PDB entry 8RIK | electron microscopy, 3.60 A resolution | chains B and K of the 5 polymer chains in the assembly

[Chain B]
Protein: Tubulin beta chain
Organism: Sus scrofa
UniProt: P02554 (TBB_PIG); the author numbering skips numbers that UniProt does not, so the offset changes along the chain: 1-44 = UniProt 1-44; 47-360 = UniProt 45-358; 369-455 = UniProt 359-445
Amino-acid sequence (445 residues; numbered 1 to 455; 10 numbers in that range are skipped by the numbering (no residue carries them; nothing is unmodelled there); the number before each row is that of its first residue):
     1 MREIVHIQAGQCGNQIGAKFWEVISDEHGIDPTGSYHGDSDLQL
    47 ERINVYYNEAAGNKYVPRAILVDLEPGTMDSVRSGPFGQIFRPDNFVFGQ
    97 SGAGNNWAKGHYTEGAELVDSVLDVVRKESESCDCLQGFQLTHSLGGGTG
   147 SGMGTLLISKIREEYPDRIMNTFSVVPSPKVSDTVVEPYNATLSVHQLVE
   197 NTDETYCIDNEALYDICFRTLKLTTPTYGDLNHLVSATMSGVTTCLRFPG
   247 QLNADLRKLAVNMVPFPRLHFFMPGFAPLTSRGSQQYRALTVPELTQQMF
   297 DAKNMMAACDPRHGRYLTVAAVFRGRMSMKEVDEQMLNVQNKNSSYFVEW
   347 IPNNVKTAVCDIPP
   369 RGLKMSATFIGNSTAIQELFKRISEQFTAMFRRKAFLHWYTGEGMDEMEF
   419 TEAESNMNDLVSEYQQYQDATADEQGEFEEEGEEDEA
Disordered / not traced: 437-455
Residues lining bound ligands:
  - GDP (guanosine-5'-diphosphate): Gly-10, Gln-11, Cys-12, Gln-15, Ile-16, Asn-101, Ser-140, Gly-143, Gly-144, Thr-145, Gly-146, Asp-179, Glu-183, Asn-206, Tyr-224, Leu-227, Asn-228
  - GTP (guanosine-5'-triphosphate): Gln-247, Leu-248, Lys-254
  - taxol (TA1): Glu-22, Val-23, Asp-26, Glu-27, Leu-217, Asp-226, His-229, Leu-230, Ala-233, Ser-236, Phe-272, Pro-274, Leu-275, Thr-276, Arg-278, Gln-281, Pro-360, Arg-369, Gly-370, Leu-371

[Chain K]
Protein: Kinesin-1 heavy chain
Organism: Homo sapiens
UniProt: P33176 (KINH_HUMAN); numbering as in UniProt (aligned over 1-963)
Amino-acid sequence (963 residues; numbered 1 to 963; the number before each row is that of its first residue):
     1 MADLAECNIKVMCRFRPLNESEVNRGDKYIAKFQGEDTVVIASKPYAFDR
    51 VFQSSTSQEQVYNDCAKKIVKDVLEGYNGTIFAYGQTSSGKTHTMEGKLH
   101 DPEGMGIIPRIVQDIFNYIYSMDENLEFHIKVSYFEIYLDKIRDLLDVSK
   151 TNLSVHEDKNRVPYVKGCTERFVCSPDEVMDTIDEGKSNRHVAVTNMNEH
   201 SSRSHSIFLINVKQENTQTEQKLSGKLYLVDLAGSEKVSKTGAEGAVLDE
   251 AKNINKSLSALGNVISALAEGSTYVPYRDSKMTRILQDSLGGNCRTTIVI
   301 CCSPSSYNESETKSTLLFGQRAKTIKNTVCVNVELTAEQWKKKYEKEKEK
   351 NKILRNTIQWLENELNRWRNGETVPIDEQFDKEKANLEAFTVDKDITLTN
   401 DKPATAIGVIGNFTDAERRKCEEEIAKLYKQLDDKDEEINQQSQLVEKLK
   451 TQMLDQEELLASTRRDQDNMQAELNRLQAENDASKEEVKEVLQALEELAV
   501 NYDQKSQEVEDKTKEYELLSDELNQKSATLASIDAELQKLKEMTNHQKKR
   551 AAEMMASLLKDLAEIGIAVGNNDVKQPEGTGMIDEEFTVARLYISKMKSE
   601 VKTMVKRCKQLESTQTESNKKMEENEKELAACQLRISQHEAKIKSLTEYL
   651 QNVEQKKRQLEESVDALSEELVQLRAQEKVHEMEKEHLNKVQTANEVKQA
   701 VEQQIQSHRETHQKQISSLRDEVEAKAKLITDLQDQNQKMMLEQERLRVE
   751 HEKLKATDQEKSRKLHELTVMQDRREQARQDLKGLEETVAKELQTLHNLR
   801 KLFVQDLATRVKKSAEIDSDDTGGSAAQKQKISFLENNLEQLTKVHKQLV
   851 RDNADLRCELPKLEKRLRATAERVKALESALKEAKENASRDRKRYQQEVD
   901 RIKEAVRSKNMARRGHSAQIAKPIRPGQHPAASPTHPSAIRGGGAFVQNS
   951 QPVAVRGGGGKQV
Disordered / not traced: 1-7, 195-198, 324-963
Residues lining bound ligands: ADP (adenosine-5'-diphosphate): Arg-14, Phe-15, Arg-16, Pro-17, Gln-58, Gln-86, Thr-87, Ser-88, Ser-89, Gly-90, Lys-91, Thr-92, His-93

[How chain B and chain K interact]
Residue-residue contacts (14; chain B residue first):
  Arg-264(B) with Arg-278(K)
  Met-416(B) with Glu-157(K); Asp-158(K)
  Glu-420(B) with His-156(K); Glu-157(K), hydrogen bond (side chain-backbone)
  Ser-423(B) with Glu-157(K), hydrogen bond; Arg-278(K)
  Asn-424(B) with Arg-278(K), hydrogen bond
  Asp-427(B) with Tyr-274(K); Arg-278(K), salt bridge
  Ser-430(B) with Tyr-274(K)
  Glu-431(B) with Tyr-274(K)
  Gln-434(B) with Ser-272(K); Tyr-274(K)
Interface residues without a listed pair, chain B (11 interface residues in all): Glu-159, Thr-419
Interface residues without a listed pair, chain K (10 interface residues in all): Lys-141, Lys-159, Arg-161, Asp-279

[In short]
11 residues of chain B and 10 residues of chain K are in contact, with 3 hydrogen bonds and 1 salt bridge.
Among the polar pairs are Asp-427(B)/Arg-278(K), Glu-420(B)/Glu-157(K) and Ser-423(B)/Glu-157(K). Ligands of
chain B: GDP, taxol and GTP. Ligands of chain K: ADP.
Here chain B is Tubulin beta chain (Sus scrofa) and chain K is Kinesin-1 heavy chain (Homo sapiens). Entry
8RIK (Microtubule-associated kinesin-1 tail complex bound to ADP, single-headed state) was determined by
electron microscopy (same publication as 8RHB, 8RHH and 8RIZ).
